6LTY - chains A and D of the 4 polymer chains in the assembly; structure by X-ray diffraction, 3.28 A resolution.

[Chain A]
Protein: Putative antitoxin HigA3
From: Mycobacterium tuberculosis H37Rv
UniProt: O53333 (HIGA3_MYCTU); residue numbers follow UniProt; this construct covers 1-109
Chain sequence (117 residues; numbered 1 to 117; the number before each row is that of its first residue):
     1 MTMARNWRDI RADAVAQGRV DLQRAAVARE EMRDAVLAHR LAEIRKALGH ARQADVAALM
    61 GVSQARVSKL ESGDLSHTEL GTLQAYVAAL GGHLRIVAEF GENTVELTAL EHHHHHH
Disordered / not traced: 1-35, 114-117
Differences from the reference sequence: expression tag (110-117)
Reported in the primary citation:
  - conformationally variable residues (domain motion, loop rearrangement): Gln-64, Ser-76, His-77
  - binding site for the 20-nt DNA strand: Arg-52, Ser-63, Ala-65, Arg-66, Ser-68, His-77, Thr-78, Glu-79

[Chain D]
Molecule: 20-nt DNA strand
Sequence (20 nucleotides; row label = number of the first residue in the row):
     1 CTCTAGGTTA TATCTCGTGG

[Interface between chain A and chain D]
Pairs across the interface (11; chain A residue first):
  Arg-45(A) with DC3(D), salt bridge to the phosphate
  Arg-52(A) with DT2(D), salt bridge to the phosphate; DC3(D), phosphate contact
  Gln-53(A) with DC3(D), hydrogen bond to the phosphate; DT4(D), phosphate contact
  Gln-64(A) with DT4(D), base contact
  Ala-65(A) with DA5(D), base contact
  Ser-68(A) with DT4(D), hydrogen bond to the phosphate
  Lys-69(A) with DG6(D), hydrogen bond to the base; DG7(D), base contact
  Glu-79(A) with DT13(D), sugar contact
Interface residues without a listed pair, chain A (10 interface residues in all): Ala-54, Ser-72

[In short]
10 residues of chain A face 7 of chain D across their interface; the contacts include 3 hydrogen bonds and 2
salt bridges. Polar pairs include Lys-69(A)/DG6(D), Gln-53(A)/DC3(D) and Ser-68(A)/DT4(D). The paper reports a
binding site for the 20-nt DNA strand at Arg-52(A), Ser-63(A) and Ala-65(A) among others; conformational
variability at Gln-64(A), Ser-76(A) and His-77(A).
Chain A is Putative antitoxin HigA3 (Mycobacterium tuberculosis H37Rv) and chain D is a 20-nt DNA strand; the
structure, DNA bound antitoxin HigA3, was determined by X-ray diffraction, deposited together with 6LTZ.
